7OWO - chains A and D; structure by X-ray diffraction, 1.70 A resolution.

# Chain A
Molecule: Glycylpeptide N-tetradecanoyltransferase 1
From: Homo sapiens
Notes: EC 2.3.1.97
UniProtKB: P30419 (NMT1_HUMAN); numbering as in UniProt (aligned over 99-496)
Chain sequence (402 residues; row label = number of the first residue in the row):
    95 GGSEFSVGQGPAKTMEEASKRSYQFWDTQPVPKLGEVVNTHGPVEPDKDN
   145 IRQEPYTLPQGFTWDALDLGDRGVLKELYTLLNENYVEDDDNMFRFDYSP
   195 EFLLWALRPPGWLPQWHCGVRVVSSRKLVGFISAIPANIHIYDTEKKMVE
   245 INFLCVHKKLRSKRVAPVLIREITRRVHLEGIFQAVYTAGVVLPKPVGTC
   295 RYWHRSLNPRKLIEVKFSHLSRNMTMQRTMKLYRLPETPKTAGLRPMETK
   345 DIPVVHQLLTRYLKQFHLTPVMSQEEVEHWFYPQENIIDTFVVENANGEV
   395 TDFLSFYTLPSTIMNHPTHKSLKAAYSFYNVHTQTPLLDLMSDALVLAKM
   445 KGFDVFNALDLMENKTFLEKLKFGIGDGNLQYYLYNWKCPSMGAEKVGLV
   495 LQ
Not modelled in the structure: 95-104
Sequence notes: expression tag (95-98)
UniProt features mapped onto this chain:
  - binding site (tetradecanoyl-CoA): Gln118, Phe119, Trp120, Phe247, Leu248, Cys249, Val250, Ser256, Arg258, Val259, Ala260
Small-molecule neighbours: coenzyme A / tetradecanoyl-coa / myristic acid: Arg115, Ser116, Tyr117, Gln118, Phe119, Trp120, Asn179, Tyr180, Val181, Val243, Ile245, Asn246, Phe247, Leu248, Cys249, Val250, Leu254, Arg255, Ser256, Lys257, Arg258, Val259, Ala260, Pro261, Ile264, Ile267, Thr268, Val271, His272, Ile276, Phe277, Gln278, Ala279, Tyr281, Thr282, Ala283, Gly284, Val285, Leu287, Tyr479
From the paper describing this entry:
  - catalytic residues: Gln496 (citing earlier work)

# Chain D
Molecule: N-Acetyl-LYS-SER-PHE-SER-LYS-PRO-ARG
Chain sequence (8 residues; numbered 301 to 9; the number before each row is that of its first residue):
   301 X
     3 KSFSKPR
Modified / non-standard residues: ACE (acetyl group) at position 301
Covalent attachments: covalent link Lys3-ACE_301; myristic acid (MYR) linked to Lys3

# Interface between chain A and chain D
Contacting residue pairs (45; chain A residue first):
  Tyr180(A) with Lys3(D)
  Val181(A) with Lys3(D)
  Glu182(A) with Phe5(D)
  Asp183(A) with Phe5(D); Lys7(D), salt bridge
  Asp184(A) with Lys7(D)
  Asp185(A) with Lys7(D), salt bridge
  Phe188(A) with Phe5(D), hydrophobic
  Phe190(A) with Lys3(D); Ser4(D); Phe5(D), hydrophobic; ACE_301(D)
  Tyr192(A) with Lys3(D); ACE_301(D)
  Asn246(A) with Lys3(D)
  Thr282(A) with Lys3(D), hydrogen bond (backbone-side chain)
  Gly284(A) with Ser4(D)
  Tyr296(A) with Ser4(D); Ser6(D); ACE_301(D), hydrogen bond (side chain-backbone)
  His298(A) with Ser6(D), hydrogen bond; Lys7(D); Pro8(D)
  Phe311(A) with Ser6(D); Lys7(D); Pro8(D)
  His313(A) with Arg9(D)
  Tyr401(A) with ACE_301(D)
  Ser405(A) with Phe5(D)
  Tyr420(A) with ACE_301(D)
  Ile469(A) with Pro8(D); Arg9(D), hydrogen bond (backbone-backbone)
  Gly470(A) with Ser6(D); Lys7(D); Pro8(D); Arg9(D)
  Asp471(A) with Ser6(D), hydrogen bond (backbone-side chain); Lys7(D), salt bridge; Arg9(D)
  Gly472(A) with Ser6(D), hydrogen bond (backbone-side chain)
  Asn473(A) with Ser4(D), hydrogen bond (backbone-side chain)
  Leu474(A) with Ser4(D)
  Leu495(A) with Lys3(D)
  Gln496(A) with Lys3(D), hydrogen bond (backbone-side chain); ACE_301(D)
Also at the interface, not in a pair above, chain A (31 interface residues in all): Arg189, Ala283, Ser312, Leu403

# In short
Chain A and chain D form an interface of 31 and 8 residues respectively, with 8 hydrogen bonds and 3 salt
bridges. Polar contacts include Asp183(A)-Lys7(D), Asp185(A)-Lys7(D) and Asp471(A)-Lys7(D). Chain A binds
coenzyme A / tetradecanoyl-coa / myristic acid. Curated annotation (UniProt) lists 11
tetradecanoyl-CoA-binding residues on chain A. The paper reports the catalytic residue Gln496(A).
Chain A is Glycylpeptide N-tetradecanoyltransferase 1 (Homo sapiens) and chain D is
N-Acetyl-LYS-SER-PHE-SER-LYS-PRO-ARG; the structure, HsNMT1 in complex with both MyrCoA and N-acetylated
KSFSKPR peptide, was determined by X-ray diffraction (same publication as 7OWM, 7OWN, 7OWP, 7OWQ and 7OWU).
